Entry 7PH9 (electron microscopy, 8.70 A resolution (very low resolution: no residue pairs are listed; an interface is given only as per-side residue counts)); this record covers chains r and 3 of the 53 polymer chains in the assembly.

# Chain r
Protein: 50S ribosomal protein L22
Source organism: Mycoplasma pneumoniae M129
UniProtKB: P75575 (RL22_MYCPN); residues 1-159 here = UniProt positions 1-159
Chain sequence (159 residues; row label = number of the first residue in the row):
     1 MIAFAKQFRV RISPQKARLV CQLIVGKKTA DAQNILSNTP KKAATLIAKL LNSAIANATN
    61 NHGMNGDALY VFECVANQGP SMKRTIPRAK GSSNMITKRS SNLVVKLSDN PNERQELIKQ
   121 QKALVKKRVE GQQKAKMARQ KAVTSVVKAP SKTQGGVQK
Disordered / not traced: 140-159
Curated features (UniProtKB/Swiss-Prot):
  - natural variant: Pro111 to Arg114 (deletion: After 48 telithromycin passages), Asn112 (N112R: After 37 telithromycin passages), Arg114 (R114T: After 20 and 32 telithromycin passages)
Disulfide bonds: Cys21-Cys74

# Chain 3
Molecule: 23S ribosomal RNA
Source organism: Mycoplasma pneumoniae M129
Sequence (2907 nucleotides; numbered 1 to 2907; the number before each row is that of its first residue):
     1 UACAAUAAGU UACUAAGGGC UUAUGGUGGA UGCCUUGGCA CUAAUAGGCG AUGAAGGACG
    61 UGUUAACCUG CGAUAAGCUU CGGGUAGGUG GUAAGAACCU CAGAUCCGGA GAUUUCCGAA
   121 UGGAGCAAUC CGGUAGUUGG AAACAGCUAU CAUUAAUUGA UGAAUAAAUA GUCAAUUAAA
   181 GCAAUACGUG GUGAAGUGAA ACAUCUCAGU AGCCACAGGA AAAGAAAACG AAUGUGAUUC
   241 CGUGUGUAGU GGCGAGCGAA AGCGGAACAG GCCAAACUUA UCAUUAGAUA GGGGUUGUAG
   301 GGCUUGCAAU GUGGACUUGA AAACGAUAGA AGAAGCUGUU GGAAAGCAGC GCGCAAAAGG
   361 GUGAUAGCCC CGUAUUUGAA AUUGUUUUCA UACCUAGCGA GAUCCCUGAG UAGCUCGGAA
   421 AACGUUAUUU UGAGUGAAUC UGCCCAGACC AUUGGGUAAG CCUAAAUACU AAUUAGUGAC
   481 CGAUAGCGAA ACAGUACCGU GAGGGAAAGG UGAAAAGAAC CCAGAGAUGG GAGUGAAAUA
   541 GAUUCUGAAA CCAUAUGCCU ACAACGUGUC AGAGCACAUU AAUGUGUGAU GGCGUGCGUU
   601 UUGAAGUAUG AGCCGGCGAG UUAUGAUAGC AAGCGUUAGU UAACCAGGAG AUGGGGAGCU
   661 GUAGCGAAAG CGAGUUUUAA AAGAGCGUUU GUUUGUUAUU AUAGACCCGA AACGGGUUGA
   721 GCUAGUCAUG AGCAGGUUGA AGGUUGAGUA ACAUCAACUG GAGGACCGAA CCGACUCUCG
   781 UUGAAACGAU AGCGGAUGAC UUGUGAUUAG GGGUGAAAUU CCAAUCGAAA UCCGUGAUAG
   841 CUGGUUCUCG UCGAAAUAGC UUUAAGGCUA GCGUGAGAUC ACAAAUAAGU GGAGGUAAAG
   901 CUACUGAAUG UAUGAUGGCG CCACCUAGGC GUACUGAAUA CAAUUAAACU CUGAAUGCCA
   961 UUUAUUUUAU UCUCGCAGUC AGACAGUGGG GGAUAAGCUU CAUUGUCAAG AGGGGAAGAG
  1021 CCCAGAUCAU UAAAUAAGGU CCCCAAAAUA UACUAAGUGG AAAAGGAUGU GAAAGUGCUA
  1081 AAACAGCAAG GAUGUUGGCU UAGAAGCAGC CAUCGUUUAA AGAGUGCGUA ACAGCUCACU
  1141 UGUCGAGUGU UUUUGCGCCG AAGAUGUAAC GGGGCUAAGU AUAUUACCGA AUUUAUGGAU
  1201 AAGAUUUAUA UCUUGUGGUA GACGAGCGUU GUAUUGGAGU UGAAGUCAAA GCGUGAGCAU
  1261 UGGUGGAUCC AAUACAAGUG AGAAUGCCGG CAUGAGUAAC GCUUGGGAGU GAGAAUCUCC
  1321 CAAACCGAUU GACUAAGGUU UCCUGGACCA GGGUCGUCCU UCCAGGGUUA GUCUGGACCU
  1381 AAGCUGAGGC UGAAAAGCGU AGGCGAUGGA CAACAGGUUA AUAUUCCUGU ACUUACAGUU
  1441 AGACUGAUGG AGUGACAAAG AAGGUUUUCC ACCCCCAUAA UUGGAUUUGG GGAUAAAUCA
  1501 UAAGGUGGUA CAAUAGGCAA AUCCGUUGUG CAUAACAUUG AGUGAUGAUG UCGAGUGAAU
  1561 GAGUGAUCAA GUAGCGAAGG UGGUAUUAAU CAUGCUUUCA AGAAAAGCUU CUAGGGUUAA
  1621 UCUAGCUGUA ACCAGUACCG AGAACGAACA CACGUAGUCA AGGAGAGGAU CCUAAGGUUA
  1681 GCGAGUGAAC UAUAGCCAAG GAACUCUGCA AAUUAACCCC GUAAGUUAGC GAGAAGGGGU
  1741 GCUUAUGUAA AAGUAAGCCG CAGUGAAGAA CGAGGGGGGA CUGUUUAACU AAAACACAAC
  1801 UCUAUGCCAA ACCGUAAGGU GAUGUAUAUG GGGUGACACC UGCCCAGUGC UGGAAGGUUA
  1861 AAGAAGGAGG UUAGCGCAAG CGAAGCUUUU AACUGAAGCC CCAGUGAACG GCGGCCGUAA
  1921 CUAUAACGGU CCUAAGGUAG CGAAAUUCCU AGUCGGGUAA AUUCCGUCCC GCUUGAAUGG
  1981 UGUAACCAUC UCUUGACUGU CUCGGCUAUA GACUCGGUGA AAUCCAGGUA CGGGUGAAGA
  2041 CACCCGUUAG GCGCAACGGG ACGGAAAGAC CCCGUGAAGC UUUACUGUAG CUUAAUAUUG
  2101 AUCAGGACAU UAUCAUGUAG AGAAUAGGUA GGAGCAAUCG AUGCAAGUUC GCUAGGACUU
  2161 GUUGAUGCGA AAGGUGGAAU ACUACCCUUG GUUGUGUGCU GUUCUAAUUG GUAACUGUUA
  2221 UCCAGUUUCA AGACAGUGUU AGGUGGGCAG UUUGACUGGG GCGGUCGCCU CCUAAAAGGU
  2281 AACGGAGGCG UACAAAGGUA CCUUCAGUAC GGUUGGAAAU CGUAUGUAGA GUGUAAUGGU
  2341 GUAAGGGUGC UUGACUGUGA GACAUACAGG UCGAACAGGU GAGAAAUCAG GUCAUAGUGA
  2401 UCCGGUGGUC CAGUAUGGAA UGGCCAUCGC UCAACGGAUA AAAGCUACUC CGGGGAUAAC
  2461 AGGCUGAUAC UGCCCAAGAG UUCAUAUCGA CGGCAGUGUU UGGCACCUCG AUGUCGACUC
  2521 AUCUCAUCCU CGAGCUGAAG CAGGUUCGAA GGGUUCGGCU GUUCGCCGAU UAAAGAGAUA
  2581 CGUGAGUUGG GUUCAAACCG UCGUGAGACA GGUUGGUCCC UAUCUAUUGU GCCCGUAGGA
  2641 AGAUUGAAGA GUGUUGCUUC UAGUACGAGA GGACCGAAGC GAGGACACCU CUUAUGCUCC
  2701 AGUUGUAGCG CCAGCUGCAC CGCUGGGUAG UAACGUGUCU AUUAGAUAAA CGCUGAAAGC
  2761 AUCUAAGUGU GAAACUAUCU CAAAGAUUAA UCUUCCCAUU UCGCAAGAAA GUAAGAGCCG
  2821 UCAAAGACGA UGACGUUGAU AGGUUACAGG UGUAAGCAUA GUGAUAUGUU GAGCUGAGUA
  2881 AUACUAAUUG CUCGAGGACU UAUUGGA
Disordered / not traced: 1-7, 923-927, 1560-1569, 2901-2907

# How chain r and chain 3 interact
At this resolution (9 A) residue pairs are not listed: 56 residues of chain r and 60 of chain 3 lie at the interface.

# Summary
56 residues of chain r face 60 of chain 3 across their interface.
Chain r is 50S ribosomal protein L22 and chain 3 is 23S ribosomal RNA, both from Mycoplasma pneumoniae M129;
the structure, 70S ribosome with P-site tRNA in chloramphenicol-treated Mycoplasma pneumoniae cells, was
determined by electron microscopy together with 7OOC, 7OOD, 7P6Z, 7PAH, 7PAI, 7PAJ and 23 further entries from
the same study.
